PDB entry 3AOH | X-ray diffraction, 4.10 A resolution (low resolution: residue-level contacts below are approximate; hydrogen-bond / salt-bridge calls are withheld) | chains B and D of the 8 polymer chains in the assembly

== Chain B ==
Protein: DNA-directed RNA polymerase subunit alpha
Source organism: Thermus thermophilus
Notes: EC 2.7.7.6
UniProtKB: Q5SHR6 (RPOA_THET8); residue numbers follow UniProt; this construct covers 1-315
Amino-acid sequence (315 residues; numbered 1 to 315; the number before each row is that of its first residue):
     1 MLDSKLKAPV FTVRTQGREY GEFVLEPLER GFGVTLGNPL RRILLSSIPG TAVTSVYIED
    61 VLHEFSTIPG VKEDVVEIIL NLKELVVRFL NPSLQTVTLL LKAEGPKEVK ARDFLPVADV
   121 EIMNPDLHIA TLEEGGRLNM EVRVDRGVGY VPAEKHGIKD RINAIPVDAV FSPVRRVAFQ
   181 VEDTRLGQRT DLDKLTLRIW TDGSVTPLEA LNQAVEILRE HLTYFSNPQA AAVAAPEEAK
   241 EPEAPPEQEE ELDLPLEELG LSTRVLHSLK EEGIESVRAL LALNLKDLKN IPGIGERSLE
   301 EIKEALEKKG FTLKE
Not modelled in the structure: 1-6, 230-315

== Chain D ==
Protein: DNA-directed RNA polymerase subunit beta'
Source organism: Thermus thermophilus
Notes: EC 2.7.7.6
UniProtKB: Q8RQE8 (RPOC_THET8); residue numbers follow UniProt; this construct covers 1-1524
Amino-acid sequence (1524 residues; numbered 1 to 1524; the number before each row is that of its first residue):
     1 MKKEVRKVRI ALASPEKIRS WSYGEVEKPE TINYRTLKPE RDGLFDERIF GPIKDYECAC
    61 GKYKRQRFEG KVCERCGVEV TKSIVRRYRM GHIELATPAA HIWFVKDVPS KIGTLLDLSA
   121 TELEQVLYFS KYIVLDPKGA ILNGVPVEKR QLLTDEEYRE LRYGKQETYP LPPGVDALVK
   181 DGEEVVKGQE LAPGVVSRLD GVALYRFPRR VRVEYVKKER AGLRLPLAAW VEKEAYKPGE
   241 ILAELPEPYL FRAEEEGVVE LKELEEGAFL VLRREDEPVA TYFLPVGMTP LVVHGEIVEK
   301 GQPLAEAKGL LRMPRQVRAA QVEAEEEGET VYLTLFLEWT EPKDYRVQPH MNVVVPEGAR
   361 VEAGDKIVAA IDPEEEVIAE AEGVVHLHEP ASILVVKARV YPFEDDVEVS TGDRVAPGDV
   421 LADGGKVKSD VYGRVEVDLV RNVVRVVESY DIDARMGAEA IQQLLKELDL EALEKELLEE
   481 MKHPSRARRA KARKRLEVVR AFLDSGNRPE WMILEAVPVL PPDLRPMVQV DGGRFATSDL
   541 NDLYRRLINR NNRLKKLLAQ GAPEIIIRNE KRMLQEAVDA LLDNGRRGAP VTNPGSDRPL
   601 RSLTDILSGK QGRFRQNLLG KRVDYSGRSV IVVGPQLKLH QCGLPKRMAL ELFKPFLLKK
   661 MEEKGIAPNV KAARRMLERQ RDIKDEVWDA LEEVIHGKVV LLNRAPTLHR LGIQAFQPVL
   721 VEGQSIQLHP LVCEAFNADF DGDQMAVHVP LSSFAQAEAR IQMLSAHNLL SPASGEPLAK
   781 PSRDIILGLY YITQVRKEKK GAGLEFATPE EALAAHERGE VALNAPIKVA GRETSVGRLK
   841 YVFANPDEAL LAVAHGIVDL QDVVTVRYMG KRLETSPGRI LFARIVAEAV EDEKVAWELI
   901 QLDVPQEKNS LKDLVYQAFL RLGMEKTARL LDALKYYGFT FSTTSGITIG IDDAVIPEEK
   961 KQYLEEADRK LLQIEQAYEM GFLTDRERYD QILQLWTETT EKVTQAVFKN FEENYPFNPL
  1021 YVMAQSGARG NPQQIRQLCG LRGLMQKPSG ETFEVPVRSS FREGLTVLEY FISSHGARKG
  1081 GADTALRTAD SGYLTRKLVD VTHEIVVREA DCGTTNYISV PLFQPDEVTR SLRLRKRADI
  1141 EAGLYGRVLA REVEVLGVRL EEGRYLSMDD VHLLIKAAEA GEIQEVPVRS PLTCQTRYGV
  1201 CQKCYGYDLS MARPVSIGEA VGIVAAQSIG EPGTQLTMRT FHTGGVAGAA DITQGLPRVI
  1261 ELFEARRPKA KAVISEIDGV VRIEETEEKL SVFVESEGFS KEYKLPKEAR LLVKDGDYVE
  1321 AGQPLTRGAI DPHQLLEAKG PEAVERYLVE EIQKVYRAQG VKLHDKHIEI VVRQMMKYVE
  1381 VTDPGDSRLL EGQVLEKWDV EALNERLIAE GKTPVAWKPL LMGVTKSALS TKSWLSAASF
  1441 QNTTHVLTEA AIAGKKDELI GLKENVILGR LIPAGTGSDF VRFTQVVDQK TLKAIEEARK
  1501 EAVEAKERPA ARRGVKREQP GKQA
Not modelled in the structure: 1, 217-339, 527-537, 1238-1252, 1500-1524
Metal / ion sites: Mg2+: Asp-739, Asp-741 (shared with 1 residue of chain Q); Zn2+: Cys-1112, Cys-1194, Cys-1201, Cys-1204

== Interface between chain B and chain D ==
Contacting residue pairs (46):
  Leu-45(B) with His-855(D)
  Ser-46(B) with His-855(D)
  His-63(B) with Glu-810(D)
  Glu-64(B) with Val-842(D)
  Phe-65(B) with Leu-813(D); Leu-839(D)
  Asp-74(B) with Arg-872(D)
  Val-76(B) with Val-842(D); Arg-872(D)
  Glu-77(B) with Arg-867(D); Arg-872(D)
  Leu-80(B) with Val-842(D); Phe-843(D); Ala-844(D); Arg-867(D)
  Asn-81(B) with Arg-867(D)
  Lys-83(B) with Val-842(D); Ala-844(D); Glu-848(D)
  Glu-84(B) with Asn-845(D); Arg-867(D)
  Gly-149(B) with His-855(D)
  Tyr-150(B) with Phe-843(D); His-855(D)
  Pro-152(B) with Ile-857(D)
  Glu-154(B) with Val-821(D); Lys-840(D)
  Asp-168(B) with Val-842(D)
  Val-170(B) with Glu-848(D)
  Arg-175(B) with Asp-847(D); Leu-851(D)
  Arg-176(B) with Asp-847(D); Arg-884(D); Glu-888(D)
  Arg-185(B) with Asp-689(D); Glu-692(D)
  Gly-187(B) with Asp-685(D); Trp-688(D); Asp-689(D)
  Gln-188(B) with Asp-685(D); Trp-688(D)
  Arg-189(B) with Glu-722(D)
  Thr-190(B) with Leu-720(D); Glu-722(D)
  Asp-191(B) with Glu-722(D)
  Arg-198(B) with Glu-888(D)
Interface residues without a listed pair, chain B (31 interface residues in all): Arg-41, Phe-179, Gln-180, Asp-183
Interface residues without a listed pair, chain D (30 interface residues in all): Gln-636, Lys-646, Glu-693, Ala-852, Ala-854, Tyr-936

== Overview ==
31 residues of chain B face 30 of chain D across their interface. Asp-739(D) and Asp-741(D) form the Mg2+
site. The Zn2+ site is built by Cys-1112(D), Cys-1194(D), Cys-1201(D) and Cys-1204(D).
Here chain B is DNA-directed RNA polymerase subunit alpha and chain D is DNA-directed RNA polymerase subunit
beta', both from Thermus thermophilus. Entry 3AOH (RNA polymerase-Gfh1 complex (Crystal type 1)) was
determined by X-ray diffraction, deposited together with 3AOI.
